1MDA - chains L and A of the 6 polymer chains in the assembly; structure by X-ray diffraction, 2.50 A resolution.

Chain L:
Molecule: Methylamine dehydrogenase (light subunit)
Source organism: Paracoccus denitrificans
Notes: EC 1.4.99.3
Amino-acid sequence (121 residues; numbered 7 to 127; the number before each row is that of its first residue):
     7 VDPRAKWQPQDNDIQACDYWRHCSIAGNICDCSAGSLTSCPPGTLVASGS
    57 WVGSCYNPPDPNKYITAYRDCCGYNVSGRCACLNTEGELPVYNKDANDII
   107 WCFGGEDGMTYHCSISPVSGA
Disulfide bonds: Cys23-Cys88, Cys29-Cys61, Cys36-Cys119, Cys38-Cys86, Cys46-Cys77, Cys78-Cys108
Covalent attachments: covalent link Trp57-Trp107
Modified positions: Trp57 (2-amino-3-(6,7-dioxo-6,7-dihydro-1H-indol-3-yl)-propionic acid; TRQ)
Differences from the reference sequence: conflict Trp57 (Trp51 in A44544)

Chain A:
Molecule: Amicyanin
Source organism: Paracoccus denitrificans
UniProtKB: P22364 (AMCY_PARDE); residues 3-105 here correspond to UniProt positions 29-131 (UniProt number = residue number + 26)
Amino-acid sequence (103 residues; numbered 3 to 105; the number before each row is that of its first residue):
     3 ATIPSESPFAAAEVADGAIVVDIAKMKYETPELHVKVGDTVTWINREAMP
    53 HNVHFVAGVLGEAALKGPMMKKEQAYSLTFTEAGTYDYHCTPHPFMRGKV
   103 VVE
Bound ions: Cu ion: His53, Cys92, His95
UniProt features mapped onto this chain:
  - binding site (Cu cation): His53, Cys92, His95, Met98

How chain L and chain A interact:
Pairs across the interface (11; chain L residue first):
  Ser54(L) - Met71(A)
  Ser56(L) - Pro94(A)
  Val58(L) - Met51(A)  hydrophobic
  Ile71(L) - Lys73(A)
  Asn99(L) - Phe97(A)
  Lys100(L) - Met28(A)
  Lys100(L) - His95(A)
  Lys100(L) - Phe97(A)
  Trp107(L) - Pro94(A)
  Phe109(L) - Thr93(A)
  Ser125(L) - Lys73(A)
Interface residues without a listed pair, chain L (10 interface residues in all): Gly55
Interface residues without a listed pair, chain A (10 interface residues in all): Pro52, Pro96

Summary:
Chain L and chain A each contribute 10 residues to their interface. His53(A), Cys92(A) and His95(A) form the
Cu ion site. UniProt lists 4 Cu cation-binding residues on chain A.
Chain L is Methylamine dehydrogenase (light subunit) and chain A is Amicyanin, both from Paracoccus
denitrificans; the structure, Crystal structure of an electron-transfer complex between methylamine
dehydrogenase and amicyanin, was determined by X-ray diffraction.
